Entry 8GQC (X-ray diffraction, 1.35 A resolution); this record covers chain A.

# Chain A
Name: Papain-like protease nsp3
Source organism: Severe acute respiratory syndrome coronavirus 2
Notes: EC 3.4.19.12, 3.4.22.-; fragment: SUD domain
Reference sequence: P0DTC1 (R1A_SARS2); residues 413-676 here correspond to UniProt positions 1231-1494 (UniProt number = residue number + 818)
Chain sequence (264 residues; numbered 413 to 676; the number before each row is that of its first residue):
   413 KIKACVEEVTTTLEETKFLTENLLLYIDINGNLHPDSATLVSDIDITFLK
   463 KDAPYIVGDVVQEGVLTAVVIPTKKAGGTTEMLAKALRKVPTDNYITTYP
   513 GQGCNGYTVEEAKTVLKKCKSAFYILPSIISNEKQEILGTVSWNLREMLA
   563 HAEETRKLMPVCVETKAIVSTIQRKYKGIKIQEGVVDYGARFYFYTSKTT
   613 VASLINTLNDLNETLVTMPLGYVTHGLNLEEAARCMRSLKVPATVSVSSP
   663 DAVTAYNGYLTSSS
Unresolved in the structure: 413-416, 488-490, 541-549, 675-676
Disulfides: C516-C647
Differences from the reference sequence: engineered mutation C516 (Leu1334 in P0DTC1), C647 (Tyr1465 in P0DTC1)
What the authors report for this chain:
  - mutagenesis - L516C, L516C/Y647C: abolished growth
  - mutagenesis - Y647C: unchanged growth
  - conformationally variable residues (order/disorder transition): I541 to I549

# Summary
The paper reports that L516C and L516C/Y647C abolish growth; conformational variability at I541.
Chain A is Papain-like protease nsp3 (Severe acute respiratory syndrome coronavirus 2); the structure, Crystal
structure of the SARS-unique domain (SUD) of SARS-CoV-2 (1.35 angstrom resolution), was determined by X-ray
diffraction, deposited together with 8HBL.
